3CC4 - chains P and 0 of the 31 polymer chains in the assembly; structure by X-ray diffraction, 2.70 A resolution.

Chain P:
Protein: 50S ribosomal protein L19e
From: Haloarcula marismortui
UniProt: P14119 (RL19_HALMA); residues 0-148 here correspond to UniProt positions 1-149 (UniProt number = residue number + 1)
Sequence (149 residues; row label = number of the first residue in the row; numbering starts at 0):
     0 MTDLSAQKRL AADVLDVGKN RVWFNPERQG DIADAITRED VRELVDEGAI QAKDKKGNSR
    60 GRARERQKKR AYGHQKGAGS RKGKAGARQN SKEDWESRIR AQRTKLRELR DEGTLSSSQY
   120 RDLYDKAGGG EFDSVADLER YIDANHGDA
Disordered / not traced: 0, 144-148

Chain 0:
Molecule: 23S ribosomal RNA
From: Haloarcula marismortui
Sequence (2923 nucleotides; each row starts with the number of its first residue):
     1 GUUGGCUACU AUGCCAGCUG GUGGAUUGCU CGGCUCAGGC GCUGAUGAAG GACGUGCCAA
    61 GCUGCGAUAA GCUGUGGGGA GCCGCACGGA GGCGAAGAAC CACAGAUUUC CGAAUGAGAA
   121 UCUCUCUAAC AAUUGCUUCG CGCAAUGAGG AACCCCGAGA ACUGAAACAU CUCAGUAUCG
   181 GGAGGAACAG AAAACGCAAC GUGAUGUCGU UAGUAACCGC GAGUGAACGC GAUACAGCCC
   241 AAACCGAAGC CCUCACGGGC AAUGUGGUGU CAGGGCUACC UCUCAUCAGC CGACCGUCUU
   301 CACGAAGUCU CUUGGAAUAG AGCGUGAUAC AGGGUGACAA CCCCGUACUG AAGACCAGUA
   361 CGCUGUGCGG UAGUGCCAGA GUAGCGGGGG UUGGAUAUCC CUCGCGAAUA ACGCAGGCAU
   421 CGACUGCGAA GGCUAAACAC AACCUGAGAC CGAUAGUGAA CAAGUAGUGU GAACGAACGC
   481 UGCAAAGUAC CCUCAGAAGG GAGGCGAAAU AGAGCAUGAA AUCAGUUGGC GAUCGAGCGA
   541 CAGGGCAUAC AAGGUCCCUU GACGAAUGAC CGAGACGCGA GUCUCCAGUA AGACUCACGG
   601 GAAGCCGAUG UUCUGUCGUA CGUUUUGAAA AACGAGCCAG GGAGUGUGUC UGUAUGGCAA
   661 GUCUAACCGG AGUAUCCGGG GAGGCACAGG GAAACCGACA UGGCCGCAGG GCUUUGCCCG
   721 AGGGCCGCCG UCUUCAAGGG CGGGGAGCCA UGUGGACACG ACCCGAAUCC GGACGAUCUA
   781 CGCAUGGACA AGAUGAAGCG UGCCGAAAGG CACGUGGAAG UCUGUUAGAG UUGGUGUCCU
   841 ACAAUACCCU CUCGUGAUCU AUGUGUAGGG GUGAAAGGCC CAUCGAGUCC GGCAACAGCU
   901 GGUUCCAAUC GAAACAUGUC GAAGCAUGAC CUCCGCCGAG GUAGUCUGUG AGGUAGAGCG
   961 ACCGAUUGGU GUGUCCGCCU CCGAGAGGAG UCGGCACACC UGUCAAACUC CAAACUUACA
  1021 GACGCUGUUU GACGCGGGGA UUCCGGUGCG CGGGGUAAGC CUGUGUACCA GGAGGGGAAC
  1081 AACCCAGAGA UAGGUUAAGG UCCCCAAGUG UGGAUUAAGU GUAAUCCUCU GAAGGUGGUC
  1141 UCGAGCCCUA GACAGCCGGG AGGUGAGCUU AGAAGCAGCU ACCCUCUAAG AAAAGCGUAA
  1201 CAGCUUACCG GCCGAGGUUU GAGGCGCCCA AAAUGAUCGG GACUCAAAUC CACCACCGAG
  1261 ACCUGUCCGU ACCACUCAUA CUGGUAAUCG AGUAGAUUGG CGCUCUAAUU GGAUGGAAGC
  1321 AGGGGCGAGA GCUCCUGUGG ACCGAUUAGU GACGAAAAUC CUGGCCAUAG UAGCAGCGAU
  1381 AGUCGGGUGA GAACCCCGAC GGCCUAAUGG AUAAGGGUUC CUCAGCACUG CUGAUCAGCU
  1441 GAGGGUUAGC CGGUCCUAAG UCUCACCGCA ACUCGACUGA GACGAAAUGG GAAACAGGUU
  1501 AAUAUUCCUG UGCCAUCAUG CAGUGAAAGU UGACGCCCUG GGGUCGAUCA CGCCGGGCAU
  1561 UCGCCCGGUC GAACCGUCCA ACUCCGUGGA AGCCGUAAUG GCAGGAAGCG GACGAACGGC
  1621 GGCAUAGGGA AACGUGAUUC AACCUGGGGC CCAUGAAAAG ACGAGCAUGA UGUCCGUACC
  1681 GAGAACCGAC ACAGGUGUCC AUGGCGGCGA AAGCCAAGGC CUGUCGGGAG CAACCAACGU
  1741 UAGGGAAUUC GGCAAGUUAG UCCCGUACCU UCGGAAGAAG GGAUGCCUGC UCCGGAACGG
  1801 AGCAGGUCGC AGUGACUCGG AAGCUCGGAC UGUCUAGUAA CAACAUAGGU GACCGCAAAU
  1861 CCGCAAGGAC UCGUACGGUC ACUGAAUCCU GCCCAGUGCA GGUAUCUGAA CACCUCGUAC
  1921 AAGAGGACGA AGGACCUGUC AACGGCGGGG GUAACUAUGA CCCUCUUAAG GUAGCGUAGU
  1981 ACCUUGCCGC AUCAGUAGCG GCUUGCAUGA AUGGAUUAAC CAGAGCUUCA CUGUCCCAAC
  2041 GUUGGGCCCG GUGAACUGUA CAUUCCAGUG CGGAGUCUGG AGACACCCAG GGGGAAGCGA
  2101 AGACCCUAUG GAGCUUUACU GCAGGCUGUC GCUGAGACGU GGUCGCCGAU GUGCAGCAUA
  2161 GGUAGGAGUC GUUACAGAGG UACCCGCGCU AGCGGGCCAC CCAGACAACA GUGAAAUACU
  2221 ACCCGUCGGU GACUGCGACU CUCACUCCGG GAGGAGGACA CCGAUAGCCG GGCAGUUUGA
  2281 CUGGGGCGGU ACGCGCUCGA AAAGAUAUCG AGCGCGCCCU AUGGUCAUCU CAGCCGGGAC
  2341 AGAGACCCGG CGAAGAGUGC AAGAGCAAAA GAUGACUUGA CAGUGUUCUU CCCAACGAGG
  2401 AACGCUGACG CGAAAGCGUG GUCUAGCGAA CCAAUUAGCC UGCUUGAUGC GGGCAAUUGA
  2461 UGACAGAAAA GCUACCCUAG GGAUAACAGA GUCGUCACUC GCAAGAGCAC AUAUCGACCG
  2521 AGUGGCUUGC UACCUCGAUG UCGGUUCCCU CCAUCCUGCC CGUGCAGAAG CGGGCAAGGG
  2581 UGAGGUUGUU CGCCUAUUAA AGGAGGUCGU GAGCUGGGUU UAGACCGUCG UGAGACAGGU
  2641 CGGCUGCUAU CUACUGGGUG UGUAAUGGUG UCUGACAAGA ACGACCGUAU AGUACGAGAG
  2701 GAACUACGGU UGGUGGCCAC UGGUGUACCG GUUGUUCGAG AGAGCACGUG CCGGGUAGCC
  2761 ACGCCACACG GGGUAAGAGC UGAACGCAUC UAAGCUCGAA ACCCACUUGG AAAAGAGACA
  2821 CCGCCGAGGU CCCGCGUACA AGACGCGGUC GAUAGACUCG GGGUGUGCGC GUCGAGGUAA
  2881 CGAGACGUUA AGCCCACGAG CACUAACAGA CCAAAGCCAU CAU
Disordered / not traced: 1-9, 126-127, 715, 971-998, 1560, 1952-1963, 2137-2236, 2339-2343, 2665-2666, 2915-2923
Modified positions: 1MA (6-hydro-1-methyladenosine-5'-monophosphate) at position 628, OMU (o2'-methyluridine 5'-monophosphate) at position 2587, OMG (o2'-methylguanosine-5'-monophosphate) at position 2588, UR3 (3-methyluridine-5'-monophoshate) at position 2619, PSU (pseudouridine-5'-monophosphate) at position 2621
Metal / ion sites: Na+ site 1 near U12 (its only coordinating residue here); Mg2+ site 1 near G28 (its only coordinating residue here); Na+ site 2: C40, G41, C443; Na+ site 3: G56, G61; Sr2+ site 1: C85, A86; Na+ site 4: U107, U108; Mg2+ site 2 near U115 (its only coordinating residue here); Na+ site 5: C130, U146; Na+ site 6: C141, G142; Sr2+ site 2: G147, A183 (shared with 1 residue of chain M); Mg2+ site 3: C162, U2276; K+ site 1: C162, U163, U172; 57 more Na+ sites not listed; 69 more Mg2+ sites not listed; 43 more Sr2+ sites not listed; 1 more K+ sites not listed
Small-molecule neighbours: anisomycin (ANM): G2102, G2482, A2486, C2487, A2488, U2535, A2538, U2539, G2540, U2541, U2620

Chain P / chain 0 interface:
Pairs across the interface - 177 pairs, chain P then chain 0:
  Thr1(P) with G1387(0), hydrogen bond to the sugar; U1388(0), hydrogen bond to the sugar; C1396(0), hydrogen bond to the sugar
  Asp2(P) with C1395(0), sugar contact; C1396(0), sugar contact
  Leu3(P) with C1396(0), hydrogen bond to the sugar; C1397(0), sugar contact
  Ser4(P) with C1396(0), phosphate contact
  Ala5(P) with U1422(0), phosphate contact
  Lys7(P) with C1397(0), salt bridge to the phosphate; G1398(0), salt bridge to the phosphate
  Arg8(P) with A1501(0), hydrogen bond to the phosphate; A1502(0), salt bridge to the phosphate
  Leu9(P) with A1501(0), phosphate contact; A1502(0), phosphate contact
  Gly17(P) with G1718(0), hydrogen bond to the phosphate; G1719(0), phosphate contact
  Lys18(P) with G1719(0), hydrogen bond to the phosphate
  Asn19(P) with G1719(0), hydrogen bond to the phosphate; C1720(0), hydrogen bond to the phosphate
  Arg20(P) with A1717(0), phosphate contact; G1718(0), salt bridge to the phosphate
  Val21(P) with G1398(0), phosphate contact
  Trp22(P) with G1398(0), hydrogen bond to the phosphate; A1399(0), phosphate contact
  Phe23(P) with C1397(0), hydrogen bond to the sugar; G1398(0), hydrogen bond to the phosphate
  Pro25(P) with C1397(0), sugar contact; G1398(0), sugar contact
  Gln28(P) with G1386(0), hydrogen bond to the base; G1387(0), hydrogen bond to the sugar; C1397(0), sugar contact
  Thr36(P) with A1501(0), phosphate contact
  Arg37(P) with U1500(0), phosphate contact; A1501(0), hydrogen bond to the phosphate; A1502(0), salt bridge to the phosphate
  Arg41(P) with U1499(0), salt bridge to the phosphate; U1500(0), salt bridge to the phosphate
  Lys52(P) with A1399(0), salt bridge to the phosphate
  Lys54(P) with A1717(0), phosphate contact
  Lys55(P) with C1715(0), hydrogen bond to the sugar; A1716(0), salt bridge to the phosphate; A1717(0), hydrogen bond to the phosphate; U2736(0), hydrogen bond to the sugar; C2737(0), phosphate contact
  Gly56(P) with C1566(0), phosphate contact; G1567(0), phosphate contact; A1716(0), sugar contact; C2737(0), phosphate contact
  Asn57(P) with C1566(0), phosphate contact; G1703(0), base contact; G1704(0), hydrogen bond to the base; C1715(0), hydrogen bond to the sugar; A1716(0), sugar contact; U2736(0), sugar contact; C2737(0), phosphate contact
  Ser58(P) with C1565(0), hydrogen bond to the sugar; C1566(0), phosphate contact; C2737(0), hydrogen bond to the phosphate; G2738(0), sugar contact
  Arg59(P) with U1548(0), hydrogen bond to the phosphate; C1549(0), salt bridge to the phosphate; C1565(0), phosphate contact; C1566(0), hydrogen bond to the phosphate; G1704(0), hydrogen bond to the phosphate; C1705(0), salt bridge to the phosphate
  Gly60(P) with C1565(0), phosphate contact
  Arg61(P) with U2736(0), salt bridge to the phosphate; C2737(0), salt bridge to the phosphate; G2738(0), hydrogen bond to the phosphate; A2739(0), salt bridge to the phosphate
  Arg63(P) with C1549(0), salt bridge to the phosphate; C1565(0), salt bridge to the phosphate; C1566(0), salt bridge to the phosphate
  Arg65(P) with C1705(0), hydrogen bond to the phosphate; G1706(0), salt bridge to the phosphate; U2735(0), salt bridge to the phosphate
  Gln66(P) with C1798(0), hydrogen bond to the sugar
  Lys68(P) with C1787(0), phosphate contact; U1788(0), phosphate contact
  Arg69(P) with G1706(0), salt bridge to the phosphate; G1707(0), salt bridge to the phosphate
  Ala70(P) with C1798(0), phosphate contact
  Tyr71(P) with G1789(0), base contact; C1790(0), hydrogen bond to the phosphate
  Gly72(P) with G1802(0), base contact
  His73(P) with U1788(0), hydrogen bond to the base; G1789(0), hydrogen bond to the base
  Gln74(P) with C1786(0), phosphate contact; C1787(0), hydrogen bond to the phosphate
  Lys75(P) with G1800(0), salt bridge to the phosphate
  Gly76(P) with G1785(0), phosphate contact
  Ala77(P) with G1760(0), hydrogen bond to the base; U1761(0), base contact; U1784(0), sugar contact; G1785(0), phosphate contact
  Gly78(P) with G1760(0), base contact; U1784(0), hydrogen bond to the phosphate; G1785(0), hydrogen bond to the phosphate; U1813(0), sugar contact
  Ser79(P) with G1785(0), phosphate contact
  Arg80(P) with G1760(0), hydrogen bond to the base; U1761(0), sugar contact; A1801(0), salt bridge to the phosphate; G1802(0), salt bridge to the phosphate
  Lys81(P) with G1707(0), phosphate contact; C1708(0), hydrogen bond to the phosphate; G1760(0), hydrogen bond to the sugar; U1761(0), sugar contact; U1813(0), sugar contact; U1817(0), hydrogen bond to the base
  Gly82(P) with G1707(0), phosphate contact; C1708(0), hydrogen bond to the phosphate; U1761(0), sugar contact
  Lys83(P) with A793(0), sugar contact; U1761(0), sugar contact; C1762(0), salt bridge to the phosphate
  Ala84(P) with U1761(0), phosphate contact; C1762(0), hydrogen bond to the phosphate
  Gly85(P) with A793(0), phosphate contact
  Ala86(P) with G792(0), sugar contact; A793(0), phosphate contact; C1708(0), sugar contact
  Arg87(P) with C1708(0), salt bridge to the phosphate; G1799(0), sugar contact; G1800(0), salt bridge to the phosphate; A1801(0), salt bridge to the phosphate
  Gln88(P) with G1799(0), base contact; G1800(0), hydrogen bond to the sugar
  Lys91(P) with G816(0), salt bridge to the phosphate; G817(0), salt bridge to the phosphate; U1539(0), sugar contact; A1597(0), hydrogen bond to the base
  Trp94(P) with G814(0), sugar contact; U815(0), hydrogen bond to the phosphate; G816(0), phosphate contact; A1597(0), hydrogen bond to the sugar; A1598(0), phosphate contact
  Glu95(P) with G1540(0), phosphate contact; A1597(0), sugar contact
  Ser96(P) with G1794(0), hydrogen bond to the sugar; A1796(0), base contact
  Arg97(P) with C1793(0), sugar contact
  Ile98(P) with A1597(0), sugar contact
  Arg99(P) with G1540(0), hydrogen bond to the phosphate; G1541(0), salt bridge to the phosphate; A1597(0), salt bridge to the phosphate
  Ala100(P) with G1794(0), phosphate contact; G1795(0), phosphate contact
  Arg102(P) with U1596(0), hydrogen bond to the base; A1597(0), salt bridge to the phosphate; A1598(0), salt bridge to the phosphate
  Arg109(P) with C1594(0), salt bridge to the phosphate; G1595(0), salt bridge to the phosphate
  Ser116(P) with C1593(0), sugar contact; C1594(0), phosphate contact
  Ser117(P) with C1593(0), phosphate contact
  Tyr119(P) with C1594(0), phosphate contact; G1595(0), hydrogen bond to the phosphate
  Arg120(P) with C1593(0), base contact; C1594(0), salt bridge to the phosphate; G1595(0), hydrogen bond to the base
  Tyr123(P) with G1595(0), base contact; U1596(0), hydrogen bond to the phosphate
  Asp124(P) with U801(0), sugar contact; G1595(0), base contact
  Lys125(P) with U801(0), phosphate contact; G802(0), phosphate contact
  Gly127(P) with G800(0), hydrogen bond to the sugar
  Gly128(P) with G800(0), hydrogen bond to the base; U801(0), sugar contact
  Glu130(P) with U801(0), hydrogen bond to the sugar; G802(0), sugar contact
  Ser133(P) with C1793(0), phosphate contact; G1794(0), phosphate contact
  Val134(P) with G1794(0), hydrogen bond to the phosphate
  Ala135(P) with C1793(0), phosphate contact
Other interface residues (no listed pair), chain P (84 interface residues in all): Val16, Asn24, Ile35, Glu38, Asp53, Ala62, Arg106, Gly129
Other interface residues (no listed pair), chain 0 (80 interface residues in all): C813, C1421, C1436, A1437, G1556, C1816

Summary:
The interface between chain P and chain 0 involves 84 residues on one side and 80 on the other, with 55
hydrogen bonds and 37 salt bridges. Polar contacts include Gln28(P)-G1386(0), Asn57(P)-G1704(0) and
His73(P)-U1788(0). Ligands of chain 0: anisomycin.
Chain P is 50S ribosomal protein L19e and chain 0 is 23S ribosomal RNA, both from Haloarcula marismortui; the
structure, Co-crystal Structure of Anisomycin Bound to the 50S Ribosomal Subunit, was determined by X-ray
diffraction (same publication as 3CC2, 3CC7, 3CCE, 3CCJ, 3CCL, 3CCM and 6 further entries).
